PDB entry 6G00 | X-ray diffraction, 1.40 A resolution | chain A

[Chain A]
Protein: Glycoside hydrolase family 8 domain protein
From: Teredinibacter turnerae (strain ATCC 39867 / T7901)
Notes: EC 3.2.1.-
UniProt: C5BJ89 (C5BJ89_TERTT); residues 4-399 here correspond to UniProt positions 41-436 (UniProt number = residue number + 37)
Chain sequence (399 residues; row label = number of the first residue in the row):
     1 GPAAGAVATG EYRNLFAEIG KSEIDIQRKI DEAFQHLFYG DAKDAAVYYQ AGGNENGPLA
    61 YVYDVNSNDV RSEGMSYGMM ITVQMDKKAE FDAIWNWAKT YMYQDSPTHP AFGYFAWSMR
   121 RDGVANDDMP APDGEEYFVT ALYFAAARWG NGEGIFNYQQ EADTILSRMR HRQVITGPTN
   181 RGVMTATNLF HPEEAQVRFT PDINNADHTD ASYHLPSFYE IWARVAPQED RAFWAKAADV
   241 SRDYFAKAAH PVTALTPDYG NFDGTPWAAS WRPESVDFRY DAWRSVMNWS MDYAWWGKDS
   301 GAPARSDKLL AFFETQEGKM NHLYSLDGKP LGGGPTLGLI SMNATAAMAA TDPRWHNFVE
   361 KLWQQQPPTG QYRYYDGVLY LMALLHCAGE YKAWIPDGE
Unresolved in the structure: 1-4, 398-399
Construct notes: expression tag (1-3)
From the paper describing this entry:
  - catalytic residues: Glu73, Asp281 (by similarity / conservation)

[Overview]
From the paper: catalytic residues Glu73 and Asp281.
Chain A is Glycoside hydrolase family 8 domain protein (Teredinibacter turnerae (strain ATCC 39867 / T7901));
the structure, Crystal Structure of a GH8 xylanase from Teredinibacter turnerae, was determined by X-ray
diffraction, deposited together with 6G09, 6G0B and 6G0N.
